Entry 7LO8 (electron microscopy, 3.16 A resolution); this record covers chains H and L of the 3 polymer chains in the assembly.

== Chain H ==
Name: Fab36 Heavy Chain
Organism: Homo sapiens
Amino-acid sequence (262 residues; row label = number of the first residue in the row):
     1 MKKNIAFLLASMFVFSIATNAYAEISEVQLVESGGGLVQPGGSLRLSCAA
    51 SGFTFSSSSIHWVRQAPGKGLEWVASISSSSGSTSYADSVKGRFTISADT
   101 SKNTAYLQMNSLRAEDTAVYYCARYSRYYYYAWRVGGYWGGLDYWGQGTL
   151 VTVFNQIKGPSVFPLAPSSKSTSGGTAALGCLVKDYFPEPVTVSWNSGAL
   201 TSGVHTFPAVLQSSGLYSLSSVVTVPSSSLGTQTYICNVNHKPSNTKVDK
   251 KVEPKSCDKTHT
Not modelled in the structure: 1-26, 258-262
Disulfide bonds: Cys48-Cys122, Cys181-Cys237
What the authors report for this chain:
  - contacts within the chain: Trp133-Arg134 (cation-pi contact)

== Chain L ==
Name: Fab36 Light Chain
Organism: Homo sapiens
Amino-acid sequence (238 residues; numbered 1 to 238; the number before each row is that of its first residue):
     1 MKKNIAFLLASMFVFSIATNAYASDIQMTQSPSSLSASVGDRVTITCRAS
    51 QSVSSAVAWYQQKPGKAPKLLIYSASSLYSGVPSRFSGSRSGTDFTLTIS
   101 SLQPEDFATYYCQQSSSSLITFGQGTKVEIKRTVAAPSVFIFPPSDSQLK
   151 SGTASVVCLLNNFYPREAKVQWKVDNALQSGNSQESVTEQDSKDSTYSLS
   201 STLTLSKADYEKHKVYACEVTHQGLSSPVTKSFNRGEC
Not modelled in the structure: 1-23
Disulfide bonds: Cys47-Cys112, Cys158-Cys218

== Chain H / chain L interface ==
Disulfides between the chains: Cys257(H)-Cys238(L)
Pairs across the interface - 58 pairs, chain H then chain L:
  His61(H) with Ile120(L)
  Gln65(H) with Gln62(L), hydrogen bond
  Gly70(H) with Ser24(L)
  Leu71(H) with Asp25(L); Pro68(L), hydrophobic; Phe122(L), hydrophobic
  Glu72(H) with Asp25(L)
  Trp73(H) with Leu119(L), hydrophobic; Ile120(L)
  Ser85(H) with Ser118(L), hydrogen bond
  Tyr125(H) with Gln113(L)
  Tyr128(H) with Tyr73(L), hydrophobic
  Val135(H) with Tyr79(L), hydrogen bond (backbone-side chain)
  Gly136(H) with Ser76(L), hydrogen bond (backbone-side chain)
  Tyr138(H) with Ser74(L); Ala75(L); Ser76(L)
  Trp139(H) with Tyr73(L), hydrophobic; Ser74(L)
  Gly140(H) with Tyr73(L); Ser74(L), hydrogen bond (backbone-backbone)
  Gly141(H) with Tyr60(L); Leu70(L)
  Leu142(H) with Tyr60(L), hydrogen bond (backbone-side chain); Leu70(L); Phe122(L), hydrophobic
  Asp143(H) with Leu70(L); Tyr73(L), hydrogen bond
  Trp145(H) with Ala67(L), hydrophobic; Pro68(L)
  Gly146(H) with Ala67(L)
  Phe163(H) with Ser147(L); Gln148(L)
  Pro164(H) with Ser145(L), hydrogen bond (backbone-side chain)
  Leu165(H) with Phe142(L), hydrophobic
  Lys170(H) with Ile141(L), hydrogen bond (side chain-backbone)
  Ala178(H) with Phe140(L), hydrophobic; Phe142(L)
  Leu182(H) with Ser155(L)
  Lys184(H) with Gln148(L); Thr153(L); Ser155(L)
  His205(H) with Asn161(L), hydrogen bond; Ser198(L)
  Phe207(H) with Leu159(L), hydrophobic; Thr188(L); Ser198(L); Ser200(L)
  Pro208(H) with Ser186(L), hydrogen bond (backbone-side chain)
  Val210(H) with Gln184(L); Ser186(L)
  Gln212(H) with Gln184(L)
  Val222(H) with Phe142(L), hydrophobic; Leu159(L), hydrophobic
  Thr224(H) with Asn161(L)
  Lys255(H) with Arg235(L); Cys238(L)
  Cys257(H) with Cys238(L), disulfide
Also at the interface, not in a pair above, chain H (42 interface residues in all): Val63, Lys69, Tyr121, Ala166, Leu211, Ser213, Ser220
Also at the interface, not in a pair above, chain L (46 interface residues in all): Ser55, Ala58, Lys66, Ser77, Leu78, Tyr111, Ser115, Gln124, Val157, Val187, Leu199, Lys231

== Summary ==
42 residues of chain H and 46 residues of chain L are in contact; the contacts include 1 disulfide bond and 11
hydrogen bonds. Polar contacts include Gln65(H)-Gln62(L), Ser85(H)-Ser118(L) and Val135(H)-Tyr79(L). From the
paper: contacts within the chain involving Trp133(H) and Arg134(H).
Chain H is Fab36 Heavy Chain and chain L is Fab36 Light Chain, both from Homo sapiens; the structure, NorA in
complex with Fab36, was determined by electron microscopy, deposited together with 7LO7.
